8TMB - chains H and L of the 7 polymer chains in the assembly; structure by electron microscopy, 3.60 A resolution.

Chain H:
Molecule: sAB C12 Heavy Chain
Source organism: Homo sapiens
Sequence (241 residues; each row starts with the number of its first residue):
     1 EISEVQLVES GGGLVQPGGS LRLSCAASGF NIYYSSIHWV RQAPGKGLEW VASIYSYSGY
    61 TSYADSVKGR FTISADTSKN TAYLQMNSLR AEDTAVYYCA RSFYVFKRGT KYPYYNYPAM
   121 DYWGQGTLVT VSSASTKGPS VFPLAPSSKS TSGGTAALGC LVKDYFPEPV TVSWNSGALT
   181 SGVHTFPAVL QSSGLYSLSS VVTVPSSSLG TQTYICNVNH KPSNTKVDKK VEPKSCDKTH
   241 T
Not modelled in the structure: 1-4, 132-241
Disulfides: C25-C99

Chain L:
Molecule: sAB C12 Light Chain
Source organism: Homo sapiens
Sequence (215 residues; each row starts with the number of its first residue):
     1 SDIQMTQSPS SLSASVGDRV TITCRASQSV SSAVAWYQQK PGKAPKLLIY SASSLYSGVP
    61 SRFSGSRSGT DFTLTISSLQ PEDFATYYCQ QSYYKPITFG QGTKVEIKRT VAAPSVFIFP
   121 PSDSQLKSGT ASVVCLLNNF YPREAKVQWK VDNALQSGNS QESVTEQDSK DSTYSLSSTL
   181 TLSKADYEKH KVYACEVTHQ GLSSPVTKSF NRGEC
Not modelled in the structure: 109-215
Disulfides: C24-C89

Interface between chain H and chain L:
Contacting residue pairs (32):
  Q42(H) - Q39(L)  hydrogen bond
  Q42(H) - Y88(L)  hydrogen bond
  K46(H) - Y88(L)
  L48(H) - Q39(L)
  L48(H) - F99(L)
  W50(H) - P96(L)
  W50(H) - I97(L)  hydrophobic
  S53(H) - K95(L)  hydrogen bond
  S62(H) - K95(L)
  Y98(H) - Q39(L)
  Y98(H) - K43(L)  hydrogen bond (side chain-backbone)
  Y98(H) - A44(L)  hydrophobic
  Y98(H) - P45(L)
  F103(H) - L47(L)  hydrophobic
  F103(H) - Y50(L)  hydrophobic
  Y114(H) - S54(L)
  N116(H) - S51(L)  hydrogen bond
  Y117(H) - A33(L)  hydrophobic
  Y117(H) - Y93(L)
  P118(H) - S92(L)  hydrogen bond (backbone-side chain)
  A119(H) - Y37(L)
  A119(H) - L47(L)  hydrophobic
  A119(H) - Y50(L)  hydrophobic
  M120(H) - Y37(L)  hydrogen bond (backbone-side chain)
  M120(H) - L47(L)
  D121(H) - L47(L)
  D121(H) - Y56(L)  hydrogen bond
  Y122(H) - Y56(L)
  W123(H) - Y37(L)  hydrophobic
  W123(H) - A44(L)
  G124(H) - A44(L)
  Q125(H) - A44(L)
Interface residues without a listed pair, chain H (25 interface residues in all): H38, V40, G47, E49, D65, V105
Interface residues without a listed pair, chain L (22 interface residues in all): D2, A35, Q90, Q101

Summary:
Chain H and chain L form an interface of 25 and 22 residues respectively; the contacts include 8 hydrogen
bonds. Polar contacts include Q42(H)-Q39(L), Q42(H)-Y88(L) and S53(H)-K95(L).
Here chain H is sAB C12 Heavy Chain and chain L is sAB C12 Light Chain, both from Homo sapiens. Entry 8TMB
(Cryo-EM structure of CorA in complex with conformation-specific synthetic antibody C12 and 20 mM MgCl2, State
...) was determined by electron microscopy.
